Entry 7DW7 (X-ray diffraction, 1.80 A resolution); this record covers chain A.

Chain A:
Name: Phosphoribosylformylglycinamidine synthase
Source organism: Salmonella typhimurium
Notes: EC 6.3.5.3
Reference sequence: A0A0D6F9Y3 (A0A0D6F9Y3_SALTM); residue numbers follow UniProt; this construct covers 1-1295
Chain sequence (1304 residues; numbered -8 to 1295; the number before each row is that of its first residue; numbers below 1 keep their minus sign (Ser-8 is residue -8)):
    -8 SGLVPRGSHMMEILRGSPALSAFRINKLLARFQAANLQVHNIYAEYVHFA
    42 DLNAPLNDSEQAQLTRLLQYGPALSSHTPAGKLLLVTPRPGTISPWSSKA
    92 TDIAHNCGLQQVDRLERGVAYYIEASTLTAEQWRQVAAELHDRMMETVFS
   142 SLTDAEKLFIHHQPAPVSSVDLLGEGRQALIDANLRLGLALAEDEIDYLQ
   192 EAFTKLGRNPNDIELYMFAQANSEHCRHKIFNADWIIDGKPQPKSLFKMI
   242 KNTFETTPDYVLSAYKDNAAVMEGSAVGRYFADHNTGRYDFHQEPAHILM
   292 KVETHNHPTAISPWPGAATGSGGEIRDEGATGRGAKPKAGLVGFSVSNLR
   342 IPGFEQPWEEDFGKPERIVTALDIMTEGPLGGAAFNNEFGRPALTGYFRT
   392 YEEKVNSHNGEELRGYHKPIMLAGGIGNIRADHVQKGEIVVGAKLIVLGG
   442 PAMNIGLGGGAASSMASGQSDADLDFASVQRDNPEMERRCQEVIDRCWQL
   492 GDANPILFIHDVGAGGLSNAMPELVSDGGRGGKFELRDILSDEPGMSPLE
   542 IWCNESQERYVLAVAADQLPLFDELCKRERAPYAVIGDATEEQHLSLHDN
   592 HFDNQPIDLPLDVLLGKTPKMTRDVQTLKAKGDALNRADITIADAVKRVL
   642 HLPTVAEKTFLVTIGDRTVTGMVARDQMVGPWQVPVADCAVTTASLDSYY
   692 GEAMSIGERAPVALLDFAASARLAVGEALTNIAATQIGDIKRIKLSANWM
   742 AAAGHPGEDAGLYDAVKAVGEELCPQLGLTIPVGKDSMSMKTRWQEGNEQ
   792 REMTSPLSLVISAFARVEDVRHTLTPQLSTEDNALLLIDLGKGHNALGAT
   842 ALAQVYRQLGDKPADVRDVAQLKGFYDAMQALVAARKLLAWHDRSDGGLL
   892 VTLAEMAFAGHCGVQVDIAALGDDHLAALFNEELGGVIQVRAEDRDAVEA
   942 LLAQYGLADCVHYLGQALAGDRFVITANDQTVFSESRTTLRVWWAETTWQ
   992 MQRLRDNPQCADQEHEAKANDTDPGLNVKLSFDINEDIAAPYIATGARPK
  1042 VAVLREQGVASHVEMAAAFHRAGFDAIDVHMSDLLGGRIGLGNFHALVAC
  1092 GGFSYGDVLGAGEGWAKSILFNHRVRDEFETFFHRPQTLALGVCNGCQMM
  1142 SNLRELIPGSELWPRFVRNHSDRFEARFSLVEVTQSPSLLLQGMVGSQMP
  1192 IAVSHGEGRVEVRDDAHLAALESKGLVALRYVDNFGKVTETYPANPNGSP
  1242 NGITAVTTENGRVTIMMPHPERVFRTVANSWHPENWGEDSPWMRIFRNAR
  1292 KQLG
Disordered / not traced: 451-464
Sequence notes: expression tag (-8 to 0); engineered mutation Ala1051 (Asn in A0A0D6F9Y3)
Ion coordination: Mg2+ site 1: Asp679, Asn722, Asp884 (together with ADP); Mg2+ site 2: Glu718 (together with ADP)
Residues lining bound ligands: ADP (adenosine-5'-diphosphate): Val333, Gly334, Phe335, Leu385, Thr386, Gly387, Tyr388, Phe389, Thr645, Lys649, Leu652, Val653, Gln668, Pro676, Val677, Ala678, Asp679, Glu718, Asn722, Asp884, Ser886, Asp887

Summary:
Bound to chain A: ADP. Asp679, Asn722 and Asp884 coordinate Mg2+ site 1.
Chain A is Phosphoribosylformylglycinamidine synthase (Salmonella typhimurium); the structure, Crystal
Structure of N1051A mutant of Formylglycinamidine Synthetase, was determined by X-ray diffraction together
with 6LYK, 6LYL, 6LYM and 6LYO from the same study.
